PDB entry 5X2H | X-ray diffraction, 2.30 A resolution | chains A and C of the 4 polymer chains in the assembly

Chain A:
Molecule: CRISPR-associated endonuclease Cas9
From: Campylobacter jejuni subsp. jejuni serotype O:2 (strain ATCC 700819 / NCTC 11168)
UniProt: Q0P897 (CAS9_CAMJE); numbering as in UniProt; present here: 1-480, 642-984
Sequence (835 residues; each row starts with the number of its first residue; note: 155 numbers in that range are skipped by the numbering (no residue carries them; nothing is unmodelled there); numbers below 1 keep their minus sign (Ser-5 is residue -5)):
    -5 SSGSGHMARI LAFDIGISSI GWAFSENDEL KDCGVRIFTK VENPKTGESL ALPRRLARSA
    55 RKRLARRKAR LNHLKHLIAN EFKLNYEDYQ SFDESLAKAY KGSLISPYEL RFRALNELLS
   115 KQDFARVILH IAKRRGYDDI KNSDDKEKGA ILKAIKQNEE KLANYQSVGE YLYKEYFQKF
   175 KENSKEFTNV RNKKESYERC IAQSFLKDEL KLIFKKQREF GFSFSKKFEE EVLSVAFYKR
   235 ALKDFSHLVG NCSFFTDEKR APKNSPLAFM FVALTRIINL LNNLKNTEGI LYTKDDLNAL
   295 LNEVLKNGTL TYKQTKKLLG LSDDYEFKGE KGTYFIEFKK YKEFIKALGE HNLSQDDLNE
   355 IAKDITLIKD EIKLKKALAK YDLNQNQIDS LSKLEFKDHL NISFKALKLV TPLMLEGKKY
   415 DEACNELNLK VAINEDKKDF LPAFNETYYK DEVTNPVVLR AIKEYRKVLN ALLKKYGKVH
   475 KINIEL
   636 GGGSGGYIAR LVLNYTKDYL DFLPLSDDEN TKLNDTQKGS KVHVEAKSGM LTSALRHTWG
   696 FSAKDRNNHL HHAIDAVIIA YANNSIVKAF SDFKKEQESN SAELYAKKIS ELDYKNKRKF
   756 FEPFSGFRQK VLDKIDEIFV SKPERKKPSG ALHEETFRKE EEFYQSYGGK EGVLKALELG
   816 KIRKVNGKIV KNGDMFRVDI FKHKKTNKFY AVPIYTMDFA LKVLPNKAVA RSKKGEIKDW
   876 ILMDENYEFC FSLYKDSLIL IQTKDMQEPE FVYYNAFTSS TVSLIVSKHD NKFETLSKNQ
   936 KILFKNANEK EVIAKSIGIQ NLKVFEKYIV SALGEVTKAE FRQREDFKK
Unresolved in the structure: -5 to 0, 34-41, 137-139, 340-347, 636-639, 663-676, 717-762
Sequence notes: expression tag (-5 to 0); linker (636-641)
Curated features (UniProtKB/Swiss-Prot):
  - active site: Asp8 (For RuvC-like nuclease domain)
  - binding site (Mg(2+)): Asp8, Glu479, His707
What the authors report for this chain:
  - binding site for Target DNA strand (chain C): Arg866
  - mutagenesis - D8A, R866A, T913A, S915A, S951A: decreased catalytic activity
  - mutagenesis - T791A: abolished catalytic activity
  - catalytic residues: Asp8

Chain C:
Molecule: Target DNA strand
Sequence (28 nucleotides; each row starts with the number of its first residue; numbers below 1 keep their minus sign (DC-7 is residue -7)):
    -7 CTGTTTCTGC CAAGCGCACC TAATTTCC

Chain A / chain C interface:
Contacting residue pairs (65; chain A residue first):
  Tyr131(A) - DA5(C)  hydrogen bond to the phosphate
  Tyr131(A) - DG6(C)  sugar contact
  Ile134(A) - DG6(C)  sugar contact
  Lys135(A) - DG6(C)  phosphate contact
  Lys135(A) - DC7(C)  salt bridge to the phosphate
  Gly143(A) - DA5(C)  phosphate contact
  Ala144(A) - DA5(C)  hydrogen bond to the phosphate
  Ile145(A) - DA4(C)  sugar contact
  Ile145(A) - DA5(C)  hydrogen bond to the phosphate
  Leu146(A) - DA5(C)  hydrogen bond to the phosphate
  Leu146(A) - DG6(C)  phosphate contact
  Tyr191(A) - DC3(C)  hydrogen bond to the base
  Tyr191(A) - DA4(C)  sugar contact
  Leu236(A) - DG6(C)  base contact
  Leu236(A) - DC7(C)  base contact
  Leu236(A) - DG8(C)  sugar contact
  Phe239(A) - DG8(C)  phosphate contact
  Leu242(A) - DC9(C)  phosphate contact
  Leu242(A) - DA10(C)  sugar contact
  Val243(A) - DC9(C)  phosphate contact
  Val243(A) - DA10(C)  phosphate contact
  Gly244(A) - DC9(C)  phosphate contact
  Gly244(A) - DA10(C)  hydrogen bond to the phosphate
  Arg254(A) - DA10(C)  salt bridge to the phosphate
  Arg254(A) - DC11(C)  salt bridge to the phosphate
  Asn273(A) - DT17(C)  base contact
  Asn273(A) - DT18(C)  hydrogen bond to the sugar
  Asn276(A) - DT18(C)  phosphate contact
  Asn276(A) - DC19(C)  phosphate contact
  Asn277(A) - DT17(C)  hydrogen bond to the phosphate
  Asn277(A) - DT18(C)  hydrogen bond to the phosphate
  Asn280(A) - DT18(C)  hydrogen bond to the phosphate
  Asn280(A) - DC19(C)  hydrogen bond to the phosphate
  Glu320(A) - DT16(C)  phosphate contact
  Glu320(A) - DT17(C)  phosphate contact
  Lys363(A) - DG8(C)  salt bridge to the phosphate
  Lys391(A) - DG8(C)  phosphate contact
  Lys391(A) - DC9(C)  phosphate contact
  Asp392(A) - DC9(C)  hydrogen bond to the phosphate
  His393(A) - DC9(C)  salt bridge to the phosphate
  Lys413(A) - DT18(C)  phosphate contact
  Lys413(A) - DC19(C)  salt bridge to the phosphate
  Asp415(A) - DC19(C)  phosphate contact
  Asp445(A) - DA10(C)  phosphate contact
  Glu446(A) - DA10(C)  sugar contact
  Glu446(A) - DC11(C)  sugar contact
  Tyr642(A) - DC12(C)  sugar contact
  Glu789(A) - DT0(C)  sugar contact
  Glu789(A) - DG1(C)  phosphate contact
  Glu790(A) - DG1(C)  hydrogen bond to the phosphate
  Thr791(A) - DG1(C)  hydrogen bond to the phosphate
  Arg793(A) - DC-1(C)  phosphate contact
  Arg793(A) - DT0(C)  salt bridge to the phosphate
  Arg866(A) - DC-7(C)  base contact
  Arg866(A) - DT-6(C)  hydrogen bond to the base
  Thr916(A) - DT-6(C)  base contact
  Thr916(A) - DG-5(C)  base contact
  Lys940(A) - DT-6(C)  phosphate contact
  Lys940(A) - DG-5(C)  salt bridge to the phosphate
  Asn941(A) - DG-5(C)  hydrogen bond to the phosphate
  Ser951(A) - DT-6(C)  sugar contact
  Ser951(A) - DG-5(C)  hydrogen bond to the base
  Ile952(A) - DT-6(C)  phosphate contact
  Gly953(A) - DT-6(C)  hydrogen bond to the phosphate
  Asn956(A) - DC-7(C)  hydrogen bond to the phosphate
Also at the interface, not in a pair above, chain A (45 interface residues in all): Thr360, Phe390, Thr448, Ser918, Lys950
Also at the interface, not in a pair above, chain C (23 interface residues in all): DT-4, DT13, DC20

Overview:
Chain A and chain C form an interface of 45 and 23 residues respectively; the contacts include 19 hydrogen
bonds and 8 salt bridges. Polar contacts include Tyr191(A)-DC3(C), Arg866(A)-DT-6(C) and Ser951(A)-DG-5(C).
The paper reports the catalytic residue Asp8(A); D8A, R866A and T913A of chain A, among others, reduce
catalytic activity; 6 substitutions were tested in all.
Here chain A is CRISPR-associated endonuclease Cas9 (Campylobacter jejuni subsp. jejuni serotype O:2 (strain
ATCC 700819 / NCTC 11168)) and chain C is Target DNA strand. Entry 5X2H (Crystal structure of Campylobacter
jejuni Cas9 in complex with sgRNA and target DNA (AGAAACA PAM)) was determined by X-ray diffraction (same
publication as 5X2G).
